5L0Q - chains A and B of the 6 polymer chains in the assembly; structure by X-ray diffraction, 2.76 A resolution.

Chain A:
Protein: Disintegrin and metalloproteinase domain-containing protein 10
Source organism: Bos taurus
Notes: EC 3.4.24.81
Reference sequence: Q10741 (ADA10_BOVIN); numbering as in UniProt (aligned over 455-646)
Chain sequence (203 residues; row label = number of the first residue in the row):
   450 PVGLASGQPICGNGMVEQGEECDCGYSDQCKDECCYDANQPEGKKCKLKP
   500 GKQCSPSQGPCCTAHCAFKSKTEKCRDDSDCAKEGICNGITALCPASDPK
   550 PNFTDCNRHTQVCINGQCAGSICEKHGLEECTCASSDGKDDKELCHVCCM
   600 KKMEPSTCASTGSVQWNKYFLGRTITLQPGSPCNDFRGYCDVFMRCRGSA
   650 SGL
Sequence notes: expression tag (450-454, 647-652)
Disulfide bonds: Cys-460/Cys-495, Cys-471/Cys-484, Cys-473/Cys-479, Cys-483/Cys-515, Cys-503/Cys-511, Cys-510/Cys-536, Cys-524/Cys-543, Cys-530/Cys-562, Cys-555/Cys-567, Cys-572/Cys-598, Cys-580/Cys-607, Cys-582/Cys-597, Cys-594/Cys-639, Cys-632/Cys-645
Covalent attachments: N-acetylglucosamine (NAG) linked to Asn-551
Bound ions: Mg2+: Ile-459, Asn-462, Met-464, Glu-466, Glu-469, Asp-472
UniProt features mapped onto this chain:
  - glycosylation: Asn-551 (N-linked (GlcNAc...) asparagine)
  - mutagenesis: Glu-573 (E573A: Abrogates EFNA5 cleavage; when associated with Ala-578 and 579), Glu-578 (E578A: Abrogates EFNA5 cleavage; when associated with Ala-573 and 579), Glu-579 (E579A: Abrogates EFNA5 cleavage; when associated with Ala-573 and 578)
Reported in the primary citation:
  - conformationally variable residues (order/disorder transition): Pro-450 to Glu-482
  - post-translational modification sites: Asn-551

Chain B:
Protein: mAb 8C7 light chain
Source organism: Homo sapiens
Chain sequence (214 residues; each row starts with the number of its first residue):
     1 DIFLTQSPANMSVSPGERVSFSCRASQNIGTNIHWYQQRTNGSPRLLIKY
    51 ASESISGIPSRFSGSGSGTDFILSINTVESEDIAVYFCQQSNRWPFTFGS
   101 GTKLEVIRADAAPTVSIFPPSSEQLTSGGASVVCFLNNFYPKDINVKWKI
   151 DGSERQNGVLNSWTDQDSKDSTYSMSSTLTLTKDEYERHNSYTCEATHKT
   201 STSPIVKSFNRNEC
Disordered / not traced: 213-214
Disulfide bonds: Cys-23/Cys-88, Cys-134/Cys-194

Interface between chain A and chain B:
Residue-residue contacts - 8 pairs, chain A then chain B:
  Val-451(A) / Asp-70(B)
  Val-451(A) / Ile-72(B)  hydrophobic
  Arg-557(A) / Arg-93(B)
  Val-641(A) / Ser-91(B)
  Val-641(A) / Asn-92(B)
  Val-641(A) / Trp-94(B)  hydrogen bond (backbone-side chain)
  Phe-642(A) / Trp-94(B)
  Phe-642(A) / Phe-96(B)  hydrophobic
Interface residues without a listed pair, chain A (6 interface residues in all): Pro-450, Gly-452
Interface residues without a listed pair, chain B (11 interface residues in all): Ser-65, Gly-66, Ser-67, Phe-71
Interface features reported in the paper:
  - epitope / paratope residues, chain A: Val-641(A), Phe-642(A)
  - epitope / paratope residues, chain B: Ser-91(B), Asn-92(B), Trp-94(B), Phe-96(B)

In short:
The interface between chain A and chain B involves 6 residues on one side and 11 on the other; the contacts
include 1 hydrogen bond. The hydrogen-bonded pair is Val-641(A)/Trp-94(B). Covalently linked
N-acetylglucosamine: at Asn-551(A). From the paper: epitope/paratope residues Val-641(A), Phe-642(A) and
Ser-91(B) among others; a modification site at Asn-551(A).
Here chain A is Disintegrin and metalloproteinase domain-containing protein 10 (Bos taurus) and chain B is mAb
8C7 light chain (Homo sapiens). Entry 5L0Q (Crystal structure of the complex between ADAM10 D+C domain and a
conformation specific mAb 8C7) was determined by X-ray diffraction.
